Entry 7LYA (electron microscopy, 2.91 A resolution); this record covers chains E and I of the 10 polymer chains in the assembly.

[Chain E]
Name: Histone H3.1
From: Homo sapiens
Reference sequence: P68431 (H31_HUMAN); residues 0-135 here correspond to UniProt positions 1-136 (UniProt number = residue number + 1)
Chain sequence (140 residues; numbered -4 to 135; the number before each row is that of its first residue; numbers below 1 keep their minus sign (Gly-4 is residue -4)):
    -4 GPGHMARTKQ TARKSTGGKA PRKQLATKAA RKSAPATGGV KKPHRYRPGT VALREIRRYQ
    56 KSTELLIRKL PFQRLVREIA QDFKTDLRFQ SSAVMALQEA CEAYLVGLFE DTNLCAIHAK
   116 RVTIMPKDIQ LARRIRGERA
Unresolved in the structure: -4 to 36
Differences from the reference sequence: expression tag (-4 to -1)
UniProt features mapped onto this chain:
  - modified residue: Arg2 (Asymmetric dimethylarginine), Thr3 (Phosphothreonine), Lys4 (Allysine), Gln5 (5-glutamyl dopamine), Thr6 (Phosphothreonine), Arg8 (Citrulline), Lys9 (N6,N6,N6-trimethyllysine), Ser10 (ADP-ribosylserine), Thr11 (Phosphothreonine), Lys14 (N6-(2-hydroxyisobutyryl)lysine), Arg17 (Asymmetric dimethylarginine), Lys18 (N6-(2-hydroxyisobutyryl)lysine), Lys23 (N6-(2-hydroxyisobutyryl)lysine), Arg26 (Citrulline), Lys27 (N6,N6,N6-trimethyllysine), Ser28 (ADP-ribosylserine), Lys36 (N6,N6,N6-trimethyllysine), Lys37 (N6-methyllysine), Tyr41 (Phosphotyrosine), Lys56 (N6,N6,N6-trimethyllysine) and 8 more in UniProt
  - lipidation: Lys18 (N6-decanoyllysine)

[Chain I]
Molecule: 147-nt DNA strand
From: Homo sapiens
Sequence (147 nucleotides; each row starts with the number of its first residue; numbers below 1 keep their minus sign (DA-73 is residue -73)):
   -73 ATCGAGAATC CCGGTGCCGA GGCCGCTCAA TTGGTCGTAG ACAGCTCTAG CACCGCTTAA
   -13 ACGCACGTAC GCGCTGTCCC CCGCGTTTTA ACCGCCAAGG GGATTACTCC CTAGTCTCCA
    47 GGCACGTGTC AGATATATAC ATCCGAT

[How chain E and chain I interact]
Pairs across the interface (18):
  His39(E) with DA-67(I), phosphate contact
  Arg40(E) with DG9(I), hydrogen bond to the base; DC10(I), hydrogen bond to the sugar
  Tyr41(E) with DA-66(I), sugar contact; DC10(I), hydrogen bond to the phosphate
  Pro43(E) with DC8(I), phosphate contact
  Gly44(E) with DG9(I), hydrogen bond to the phosphate
  Thr45(E) with DG9(I), phosphate contact
  Val46(E) with DG9(I), hydrogen bond to the phosphate
  Ala47(E) with DG9(I), hydrogen bond to the phosphate
  Arg49(E) with DA-66(I), sugar contact; DT-65(I), phosphate contact
  Lys56(E) with DC-64(I), salt bridge to the phosphate
  Arg63(E) with DC18(I), salt bridge to the phosphate
  Lys64(E) with DC18(I), hydrogen bond to the phosphate
  Leu65(E) with DC18(I), hydrogen bond to the phosphate
  Arg69(E) with DA17(I), salt bridge to the phosphate
  Arg83(E) with DG27(I), sugar contact
Also at the interface, not in a pair above, chain E (18 interface residues in all): Arg42, Pro66, Lys115
Also at the interface, not in a pair above, chain I (13 interface residues in all): DG-68, DG-1, DG26

[Overview]
18 residues of chain E and 13 residues of chain I are in contact; the contacts include 8 hydrogen bonds and 3
salt bridges. Polar contacts include Arg40(E)-DG9(I), Arg40(E)-DC10(I) and Tyr41(E)-DC10(I).
Chain E is Histone H3.1 and chain I is a 147-nt DNA strand, both from Homo sapiens; the structure, Cryo-EM
structure of the human nucleosome core particle with linked histone proteins H2A and H2B, was determined by
electron microscopy together with 7LYB from the same study.
